4M6G - chain A; structure by X-ray diffraction, 2.10 A resolution.

# Chain A
Name: Peptidoglycan Amidase Rv3717
Organism: Mycobacterium tuberculosis (strain ATCC 25618 / H37Rv)
Notes: EC 3.5.1.28
Reference sequence: I6Y4D2 (PEPAM_MYCTU); residues 20-241 here = UniProt positions 20-241
Chain sequence (225 residues; each row starts with the number of its first residue):
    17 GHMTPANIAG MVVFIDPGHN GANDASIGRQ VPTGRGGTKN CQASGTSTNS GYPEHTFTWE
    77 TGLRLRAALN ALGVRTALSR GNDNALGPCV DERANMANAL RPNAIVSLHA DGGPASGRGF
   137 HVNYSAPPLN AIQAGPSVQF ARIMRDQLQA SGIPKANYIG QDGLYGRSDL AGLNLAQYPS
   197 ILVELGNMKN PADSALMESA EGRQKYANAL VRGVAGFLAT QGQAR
Not modelled in the structure: 17-23, 238-241
Disulfides: C57-C105
Differences from the reference sequence: expression tag (17-19)
Metal / ion sites: Zn2+ site 1: H35, E70, H125 (together with alanine); Zn2+ site 2 near H71 (its only coordinating residue here)
Residues lining bound ligands: alanine / D-alpha-glutamine: H35, K55, Q58, A59, E70, V106, H125, D185, L186, A187, G188, E200
Swiss-Prot annotation at these positions:
  - active site: E200 (Proton donor/acceptor)
  - binding site (Zn(2+)): H35, E70, H125
  - mutagenesis: E200 (E200A/Q: Loss of catalytic activity)
What the authors report for this chain:
  - Zn2+ coordination: H35, E70, H125
  - catalytic residues: H35, E70, H125, E200
  - binding site for alanine: E200
  - mutagenesis - E200A, E200Q: abolished catalytic activity on MDP

# In short
Bound to chain A: alanine / D-alpha-glutamine. H35, E70 and H125 form the Zn2+ site 1. Curated annotation
(UniProt) lists active-site residue E200, 3 Zn2+-binding residues and one mutagenesis site. The paper reports
catalytic residues H35, E70 and H125 among others; E200A and E200Q abolish catalytic activity on MDP.
Chain A is Peptidoglycan Amidase Rv3717 (Mycobacterium tuberculosis (strain ATCC 25618 / H37Rv)); the
structure, Structure of the Mycobacterium tuberculosis peptidoglycan amidase Rv3717 in complex with
L-Alanine-iso-D-Glutamine reaction product, was determined by X-ray diffraction (same publication as 4M6H and
4M6I).
